PDB entry 4XIG | X-ray diffraction, 3.40 A resolution | chains M and S of the 5 polymer chains in the assembly

Chain M:
Molecule: AlgM1
Source organism: Sphingomonas sp
Notes: engineered mutation(s): 2-24 deletion mutant
UniProt: Q9KWT8 (Q9KWT8_SPHSX); residue numbers follow UniProt; this construct covers 25-324
Chain sequence (301 residues; each row starts with the number of its first residue; note: 23 numbers in that range are skipped by the numbering (no residue carries them; nothing is unmodelled there)):
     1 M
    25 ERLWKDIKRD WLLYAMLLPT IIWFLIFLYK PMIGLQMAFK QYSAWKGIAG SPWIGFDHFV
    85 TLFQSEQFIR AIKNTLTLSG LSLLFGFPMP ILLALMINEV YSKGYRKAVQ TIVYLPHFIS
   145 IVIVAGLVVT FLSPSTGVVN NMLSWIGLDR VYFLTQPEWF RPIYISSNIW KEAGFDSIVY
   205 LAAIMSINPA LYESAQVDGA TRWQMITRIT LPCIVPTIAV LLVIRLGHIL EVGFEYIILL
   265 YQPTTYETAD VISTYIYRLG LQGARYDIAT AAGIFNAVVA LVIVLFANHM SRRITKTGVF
Disordered / not traced: 1, 67-77, 324
Reported in the primary citation:
  - conformationally variable residues (order/disorder transition): T321 to V323

Chain S:
Molecule: AlgS
Source organism: Sphingomonas sp. A1
UniProt: Q9KWT9 (Q9KWT9_SPHSX); numbering as in UniProt (aligned over 1-363)
Chain sequence (363 residues; each row starts with the number of its first residue):
     1 MVASVSIQNV VKRYDKTTVV HGVSLDIEPG EFVVLVGPSG CGKSTTLRMV AGLEEISGGT
    61 IRIDGRVIND LAPKDRDVAM VFQNYALYPH LNVRDNISFG LRLKRTKKSV IDAAVKTAAD
   121 ILGLQPLLER KPSDLSGGQR QRVAMGRAIV RDPKVFLFDQ PLSNLDAKLR TQMRAEIKRL
   181 HQRLGTTVIY VTHDQVEAMT LADRIVVMRD GLIEQIGKPM DLFLHPANTF VASFIGSPPM
   241 NLMPARIAVD STQHVELNGG NRISLLPRAG THLAPGQEVV FGIRPEDVTL DGVEGSERAQ
   301 IKATVDIVEP LGSESILHAT VGDHSLVVKV GGLNEVHPGD PVTLHVDLTR VHLFDAQSQA
   361 SIY
Sequence notes: engineered mutation Q160 (Glu in Q9KWT9)
Reported in the primary citation:
  - mutagenesis - E160Q: abolished catalytic activity (citing earlier work)

Chain M / chain S interface:
Residue-residue contacts (34; chain M residue first):
  N212(M) - N84(S)
  N212(M) - Y85(S)
  A214(M) - N84(S)
  L215(M) - Y85(S)
  L215(M) - Y88(S)  hydrogen bond (backbone-side chain)
  E217(M) - R48(S)  salt bridge
  E217(M) - L53(S)
  E217(M) - F82(S)
  S218(M) - F82(S)
  S218(M) - A86(S)
  S218(M) - Y88(S)  hydrogen bond
  S218(M) - R147(S)  hydrogen bond
  A219(M) - Y88(S)
  A219(M) - F99(S)  hydrophobic
  Q220(M) - G52(S)
  Q220(M) - L53(S)
  Q220(M) - P73(S)
  V221(M) - P73(S)
  V221(M) - K74(S)
  V221(M) - V78(S)
  V221(M) - R151(S)  hydrogen bond (backbone-side chain)
  D222(M) - G100(S)
  D222(M) - L103(S)
  D222(M) - R147(S)  salt bridge
  D222(M) - R151(S)  salt bridge
  G223(M) - K74(S)
  A224(M) - L103(S)  hydrophobic
  Q228(M) - L103(S)  hydrogen bond (side chain-backbone)
  R232(M) - H90(S)  hydrogen bond (backbone-side chain)
  R232(M) - R102(S)  hydrogen bond (side chain-backbone)
  R232(M) - R105(S)
  I233(M) - Y88(S)  hydrophobic
  I233(M) - F99(S)  hydrophobic
  P236(M) - H90(S)
Interface residues without a listed pair, chain M (17 interface residues in all): C237, K320
Interface residues without a listed pair, chain S (23 interface residues in all): A79, M80, L87, P89

Overview:
The interface between chain M and chain S involves 17 residues on one side and 23 on the other; the contacts
include 7 hydrogen bonds and 3 salt bridges. Polar pairs include E217(M)-R48(S), D222(M)-R147(S) and
D222(M)-R151(S). From the paper: E160Q of chain S abolishes catalytic activity; conformational variability at
T321(M).
Chain M is AlgM1 (Sphingomonas sp) and chain S is AlgS (Sphingomonas sp. A1); the structure, Crystal structure
of bacterial alginate ABC transporter, was determined by X-ray diffraction, deposited together with 5H6U, 5H71
and 4XTC.
